Entry 5H0Z (X-ray diffraction, 1.74 A resolution); this record covers chain A.

[Chain A]
Molecule: Transthyretin
Organism: Homo sapiens
Reference sequence: P02766 (TTHY_HUMAN); residues 11-127 here correspond to UniProt positions 31-147 (UniProt number = residue number + 20)
Sequence (126 residues; row label = number of the first residue in the row):
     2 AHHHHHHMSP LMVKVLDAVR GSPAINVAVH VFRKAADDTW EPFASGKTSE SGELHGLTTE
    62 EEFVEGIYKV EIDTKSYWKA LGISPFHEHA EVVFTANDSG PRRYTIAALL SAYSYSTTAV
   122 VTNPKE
Not modelled in the structure: 2-9, 125-127
Differences from the reference sequence: expression tag (2-10); engineered mutation A113 (Pro133 in P02766)
Curated features (UniProtKB/Swiss-Prot):
  - binding site (L-thyroxine): K15, E54, S117
  - modified residue: E42 (4-carboxyglutamate), S52 (Phosphoserine)
  - glycosylation: N98 (N-linked (GlcNAc...) asparagine)

[In short]
UniProt lists 3 L-thyroxine-binding residues.
Chain A is Transthyretin (Homo sapiens); the structure, Crystal structure of P113A mutated human
transthyretin, was determined by X-ray diffraction together with 5H0V, 5H0W, 5H0X and 5H0Y from the same
study.
